7MLY - chains D and E of the 13 polymer chains in the assembly; structure by electron microscopy, 2.70 A resolution.

# Chain D
Name: Glycine receptor alpha 1
From: Sus scrofa
Reference sequence: F1RQB7 (F1RQB7_PIG); residues -27 to 419 here correspond to UniProt positions 1-447 (UniProt number = residue number + 28)
Sequence (447 residues; each row starts with the number of its first residue; numbers below 1 keep their minus sign (Met-27 is residue -27)):
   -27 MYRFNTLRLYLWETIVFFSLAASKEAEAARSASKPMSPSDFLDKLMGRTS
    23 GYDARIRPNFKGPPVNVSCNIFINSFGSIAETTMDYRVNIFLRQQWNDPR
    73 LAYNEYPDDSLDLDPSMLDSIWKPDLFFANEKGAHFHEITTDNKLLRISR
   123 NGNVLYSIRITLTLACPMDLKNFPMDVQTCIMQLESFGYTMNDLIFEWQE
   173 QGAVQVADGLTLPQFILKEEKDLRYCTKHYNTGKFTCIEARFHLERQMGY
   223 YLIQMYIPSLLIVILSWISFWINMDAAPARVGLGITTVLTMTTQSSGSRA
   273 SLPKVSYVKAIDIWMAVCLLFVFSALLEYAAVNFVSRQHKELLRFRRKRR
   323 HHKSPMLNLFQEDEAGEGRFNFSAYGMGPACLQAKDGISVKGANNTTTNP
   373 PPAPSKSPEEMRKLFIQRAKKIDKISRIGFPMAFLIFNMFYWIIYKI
Disordered / not traced: -27 to 8, 310-385
Disulfide bonds: Cys138-Cys152, Cys198-Cys209
Covalent attachments: N-acetylglucosamine (NAG) linked to Asn38
Small-molecule neighbours:
  - glycine (GLY), molecule 1: Phe63, Arg65, Leu117, Ser129
  - glycine (GLY), molecule 2: Phe159, Tyr202, Thr204, Phe207
Reported in the primary citation:
  - post-translational modification sites: Asn38

# Chain E
Name: Glycine receptor beta
From: Sus scrofa
Reference sequence: Q6KBX4 (Q6KBX4_PIG); residues -21 to 475 here correspond to UniProt positions 1-497 (UniProt number = residue number + 22)
Sequence (497 residues; each row starts with the number of its first residue; numbers below 1 keep their minus sign (Met-21 is residue -21)):
   -21 MKFLLAVAFFILISLWVEEAYSKEKSSKKGKGKKKQYLCPSQQSAEDLAR
    29 VPANSTSNILNRLLVSYDPRIRPNFKGIPVDVVVNIFINSFGSIQETTMD
    79 YRVNIFLRQKWNDPRLKLPSDFRGSDALTVDPTMYKCLWKPDLFFANEKS
   129 ANFHDVTQENILLFIFRDGDVLVSMRLSITLSCPLDLTLFPMDTQRCKMQ
   179 LESFGYTTDDLRFIWQSGDPVQLEKIALPQFDIKKEDIEYGNCTKYYKGT
   229 GYYTCVEVIFTLRRQVGFYMMGVYAPTLLIVVLSWLSFWINPDASAARVP
   279 LGIFSVLSLASECTTLAAELPKVSYVKALDVWLIACLLFGFASLVEYAVV
   329 QVMLNNPKRVEAEKARIAKAEQADGKGANAVKKNTVNGTGTPVHISTLQV
   379 GETRCKKVCTSKSDLRSNDFSIVGSLPRDFELSNYDCYGKPIEVNNGLGK
   429 SQAKNNKKPPPAKPVIPTAAKRIDLYARALFPFCFLFFNVIYWSIYL
Disordered / not traced: -21 to 32, 335-446
Disulfide bonds: Cys161-Cys175, Cys221-Cys233
Covalent attachments: N-acetylglucosamine (NAG) linked to Asn220
Small-molecule neighbours:
  - glycine (GLY), molecule 1: Phe84, Arg86, Leu140, Ser152
  - glycine (GLY), molecule 2: Glu180, Phe182, Tyr225, Thr228, Tyr231
Reported in the primary citation:
  - post-translational modification sites: Asn220
  - binding site for glycine: Tyr231

# Chain D / chain E interface
Pairs across the interface (77; chain D residue first):
  Asp25(D) - Ser35(E)  hydrogen bond
  Ala26(D) - Asp109(E)
  Arg27(D) - Asn39(E)  hydrogen bond
  Arg27(D) - Asp109(E)
  Arg27(D) - Met112(E)
  Ile28(D) - Thr34(E)
  Ile28(D) - Ser35(E)
  Lys95(D) - Gln136(E)  hydrogen bond (backbone-side chain)
  Asp97(D) - Pro110(E)
  Asp97(D) - Thr135(E)
  Asp97(D) - Gln136(E)
  Leu98(D) - Val134(E)
  Leu98(D) - Thr135(E)  hydrogen bond (backbone-side chain)
  Phe99(D) - Val134(E)  hydrophobic
  Phe99(D) - Asn138(E)
  Phe99(D) - Arg154(E)
  Phe100(D) - Val134(E)  hydrophobic
  Phe100(D) - Arg154(E)  hydrogen bond (backbone-side chain)
  Ala101(D) - Asn67(E)  hydrogen bond (backbone-side chain)
  Ala101(D) - Arg154(E)
  Glu103(D) - His132(E)  salt bridge
  Glu103(D) - Arg154(E)  salt bridge
  Ala106(D) - Val134(E)  hydrophobic
  Phe108(D) - Val134(E)
  Phe108(D) - Thr135(E)
  Ile132(D) - Val134(E)
  Leu134(D) - Val134(E)  hydrophobic
  Phe159(D) - Phe84(E)  hydrophobic
  Phe159(D) - Asn138(E)
  Phe159(D) - Ile139(E)
  Phe159(D) - Leu140(E)
  Phe159(D) - Ser152(E)
  Phe159(D) - Arg154(E)
  Gly160(D) - Thr107(E)
  Gly160(D) - Ile139(E)
  Gly160(D) - Leu140(E)
  Tyr161(D) - Asp109(E)
  Tyr161(D) - Pro110(E)
  Tyr202(D) - Phe65(E)  hydrophobic
  Tyr202(D) - Arg86(E)
  Asn203(D) - Asn63(E)
  Asn203(D) - Gln200(E)
  Thr204(D) - Arg86(E)
  Thr204(D) - Leu140(E)
  Thr204(D) - Phe142(E)
  Thr204(D) - Leu150(E)
  Pro250(D) - Ala274(E)  hydrophobic
  Val253(D) - Ala275(E)
  Val253(D) - Leu279(E)  hydrophobic
  Ile257(D) - Pro278(E)
  Ile257(D) - Leu279(E)  hydrophobic
  Ile257(D) - Phe282(E)  hydrophobic
  Val260(D) - Phe282(E)  hydrophobic
  Leu261(D) - Phe282(E)  hydrophobic
  Arg271(D) - Phe246(E)
  Arg271(D) - Met249(E)
  Arg271(D) - Gly250(E)  hydrogen bond (side chain-backbone)
  Lys276(D) - Pro207(E)
  Lys276(D) - Gln208(E)
  Lys276(D) - Phe246(E)
  Lys276(D) - Tyr247(E)
  Lys276(D) - Glu297(E)  salt bridge
  Val277(D) - Phe246(E)
  Ser278(D) - Gln243(E)
  Ser278(D) - Gly245(E)
  Ser278(D) - Phe246(E)
  Ser278(D) - Met249(E)
  Asp284(D) - Met249(E)
  Leu291(D) - Leu257(E)  hydrophobic
  Phe295(D) - Leu257(E)
  Phe295(D) - Leu261(E)  hydrophobic
  Leu298(D) - Leu261(E)  hydrophobic
  Leu299(D) - Leu264(E)  hydrophobic
  Ala302(D) - Leu264(E)  hydrophobic
  Asn305(D) - Ile268(E)
  Phe306(D) - Trp267(E)
  Phe306(D) - Arg456(E)
Interface residues without a listed pair, chain D (51 interface residues in all): Phe32, Lys33, Leu64, Pro96, Tyr128, Ile130, Thr162, Asp165, Phe207, Ala249, Thr264, Pro275, Val280
Interface residues without a listed pair, chain E (52 interface residues in all): Ser33, Val108, Met153, Ile258, Val260, Asn269, Ala272, Glu290

# In short
Chain D and chain E form an interface of 51 and 52 residues respectively, with 7 hydrogen bonds and 3 salt
bridges. Polar pairs include Glu103(D)-His132(E), Glu103(D)-Arg154(E) and Lys276(D)-Glu297(E). One glycine
molecule is bound between chain D and chain E. From the paper: a binding site for glycine at Tyr231(E);
modification sites Asn38(D) and Asn220(E).
Here chain D is Glycine receptor alpha 1 and chain E is Glycine receptor beta, both from Sus scrofa. Entry
7MLY (Cryo-EM reveals partially and fully assembled native glycine receptors,heteromeric pentamer) was
determined by electron microscopy together with 7MLU and 7MLV from the same study.
